8TR3 - chains B and D of the 12 polymer chains in the assembly; structure by electron microscopy, 3.74 A resolution.

Chain B (and D):
Protein: CNE40 SOSIP Transmembrane protein gp41
From: Human immunodeficiency virus 1
Notes: chain D of this document is another copy of the same molecule, construct and numbering; everything in this record applies to it too
UniProt: D7S2E5 (D7S2E5_9HIV1); residues 512-664 here correspond to UniProt positions 518-670 (UniProt number = residue number + 6)
Chain sequence (153 residues; row label = number of the first residue in the row):
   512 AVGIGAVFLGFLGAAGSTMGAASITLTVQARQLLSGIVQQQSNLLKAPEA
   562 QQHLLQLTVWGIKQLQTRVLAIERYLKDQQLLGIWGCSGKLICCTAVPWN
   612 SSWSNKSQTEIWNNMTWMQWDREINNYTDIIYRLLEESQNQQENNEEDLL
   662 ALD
Disordered / not traced: 512-513, 551-560, 656-664
Construct notes: engineered mutation P559 (Ile565 in D7S2E5), C605 (Thr611 in D7S2E5)
Cystine bridges: C598-C604
Residues lining bound ligands: N-acetylglucosamine (NAG; 2-acetamido-2-deoxy-beta-D-glucopyranose): G527, S528, T529, N624, N625, T627, Q630

Chain B / chain D interface:
Residue-residue contacts (19):
  T538(B) - E647(D)
  R542(B) - Q591(D)
  R542(B) - E647(D)  salt bridge
  L545(B) - K588(D)
  L545(B) - Q591(D)
  Q562(B) - Q563(D)
  L566(B) - L566(D)  hydrophobic
  T569(B) - T569(D)
  T569(B) - V570(D)
  I573(B) - I573(D)  hydrophobic
  L576(B) - I573(D)  hydrophobic
  L576(B) - V580(D)  hydrophobic
  R579(B) - V580(D)
  R579(B) - E584(D)  salt bridge
  Y586(B) - Q591(D)
  S599(B) - S599(D)
  K601(B) - E654(D)  salt bridge
  I603(B) - E654(D)
  C605(B) - E654(D)
Also at the interface, not in a pair above, chain B (19 interface residues in all): I515, A541, S546, Q575, I583
Also at the interface, not in a pair above, chain D (18 interface residues in all): L576, Q577, I583, L587, G594, I595

Overview:
19 residues of chain B and 18 residues of chain D are in contact, with 3 salt bridges. Polar pairs include
R542(B)-E647(D), R579(B)-E584(D) and K601(B)-E654(D). Bound to chain B: N-acetylglucosamine.
Chain B and chain D are both CNE40 SOSIP Transmembrane protein gp41 (Human immunodeficiency virus 1); the
structure, Cryo-EM structure of HmAb64 scFv in complex with CNE40 SOSIP trimer, was determined by electron
microscopy.
